7BOA - chains B and D of the 4 polymer chains in the assembly; structure by X-ray diffraction, 1.65 A resolution.

== Chain B (and D) ==
Protein: CC-Type2-(YaFd)4-W19(BrPhe)
Notes: chain D of this document is another copy of the same molecule, construct and numbering; everything in this record applies to it too
Chain sequence (32 residues; row label = number of the first residue in the row; numbering starts at 0):
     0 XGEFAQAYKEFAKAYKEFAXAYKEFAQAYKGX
Not modelled in the structure: 0, 31 (chain D: 31)
Modified / non-standard residues: ACE (acetyl group) at position 0; 4BF (4-bromo-L-phenylalanine) at position 19; NH2 (amino group) at position 31

== How chain B and chain D interact ==
Pairs across the interface (4; chain B residue first):
  F3(B) - F3(D)  hydrophobic
  F10(B) - F10(D)  hydrophobic
  F17(B) - F17(D)  hydrophobic
  F24(B) - F24(D)  hydrophobic

== In short ==
The chain B/chain D interface involves 4 residues from each chain.
Chain B and chain D are both CC-Type2-(YaFd)4-W19(BrPhe); the structure, A hexameric de novo coiled-coil
assembly: CC-Type2-(YaFd)4-W19(BrPhe), was determined by X-ray diffraction together with 7BO8 and 7BO9 from
the same study.
